1ZR4 - chains A and E of the 16 polymer chains in the assembly; structure by X-ray diffraction, 3.40 A resolution.

== Chain A (and E) ==
Name: Transposon gamma-delta resolvase
Organism: Escherichia coli
Notes: chain E of this document is another copy of the same molecule, construct and numbering; everything in this record applies to it too
UniProt: P03012 (TNR1_ECOLI); numbering as in UniProt (aligned over 1-183)
Amino-acid sequence (183 residues; numbered 1 to 183; the number before each row is that of its first residue):
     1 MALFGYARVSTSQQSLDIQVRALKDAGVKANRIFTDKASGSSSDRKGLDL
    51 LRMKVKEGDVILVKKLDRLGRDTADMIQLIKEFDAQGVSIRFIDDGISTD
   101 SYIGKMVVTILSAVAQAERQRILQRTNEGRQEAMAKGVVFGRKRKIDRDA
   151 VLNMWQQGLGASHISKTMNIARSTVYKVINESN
Differences from the reference sequence: engineered mutation A2 (Arg in P03012), K56 (Glu in P03012), S101 (Gly in P03012), Y102 (Glu in P03012), I103 (Met in P03012), Q124 (Glu in P03012)
Swiss-Prot annotation at these positions:
  - DNA-binding region: A161 to N180 (H-T-H motif)
  - active site: S10 (O-(5'-phospho-DNA)-serine intermediate)

== Interface between chain A and chain E ==
Contacting residue pairs - 7 pairs, chain A then chain E:
  D94(A) - R121(E)
  D94(A) - R125(E)  salt bridge
  L111(A) - E118(E)
  V114(A) - L111(E)  hydrophobic
  R121(A) - D94(E)
  R125(A) - K64(E)
  R125(A) - D94(E)  salt bridge
Also at the interface, not in a pair above, chain A (6 interface residues in all): D95
Also at the interface, not in a pair above, chain E (7 interface residues in all): V114

== Overview ==
The interface between chain A and chain E involves 6 residues on one side and 7 on the other; the contacts
include 2 salt bridges. The salt-bridged pair is D94(A)-R125(E). Curated annotation (UniProt) lists
active-site residue S10(A) on chain A.
Chain A and chain E are both Transposon gamma-delta resolvase (Escherichia coli); the structure, Structure of
a Synaptic gamma-delta Resolvase Tetramer Covalently linked to two Cleaved DNAs, was determined by X-ray
diffraction, deposited together with 1ZR2.
